Entry 7QHH (electron microscopy, 3.60 A resolution); this record covers chains A and B of the 6 polymer chains in the assembly.

Chain A:
Name: Isoform Flip of Glutamate receptor 1
Organism: Rattus norvegicus
UniProtKB: P19490 (GRIA1_RAT), isoform P19490-2; the construct has insertions or renumbered stretches relative to UniProt, so the offset changes along the chain: -25 to -7 = UniProt 1-19; 2-889 = UniProt 20-907
Sequence (915 residues; numbered -25 to 889; the number before each row is that of its first residue; numbers below 1 keep their minus sign (Met-25 is residue -25)):
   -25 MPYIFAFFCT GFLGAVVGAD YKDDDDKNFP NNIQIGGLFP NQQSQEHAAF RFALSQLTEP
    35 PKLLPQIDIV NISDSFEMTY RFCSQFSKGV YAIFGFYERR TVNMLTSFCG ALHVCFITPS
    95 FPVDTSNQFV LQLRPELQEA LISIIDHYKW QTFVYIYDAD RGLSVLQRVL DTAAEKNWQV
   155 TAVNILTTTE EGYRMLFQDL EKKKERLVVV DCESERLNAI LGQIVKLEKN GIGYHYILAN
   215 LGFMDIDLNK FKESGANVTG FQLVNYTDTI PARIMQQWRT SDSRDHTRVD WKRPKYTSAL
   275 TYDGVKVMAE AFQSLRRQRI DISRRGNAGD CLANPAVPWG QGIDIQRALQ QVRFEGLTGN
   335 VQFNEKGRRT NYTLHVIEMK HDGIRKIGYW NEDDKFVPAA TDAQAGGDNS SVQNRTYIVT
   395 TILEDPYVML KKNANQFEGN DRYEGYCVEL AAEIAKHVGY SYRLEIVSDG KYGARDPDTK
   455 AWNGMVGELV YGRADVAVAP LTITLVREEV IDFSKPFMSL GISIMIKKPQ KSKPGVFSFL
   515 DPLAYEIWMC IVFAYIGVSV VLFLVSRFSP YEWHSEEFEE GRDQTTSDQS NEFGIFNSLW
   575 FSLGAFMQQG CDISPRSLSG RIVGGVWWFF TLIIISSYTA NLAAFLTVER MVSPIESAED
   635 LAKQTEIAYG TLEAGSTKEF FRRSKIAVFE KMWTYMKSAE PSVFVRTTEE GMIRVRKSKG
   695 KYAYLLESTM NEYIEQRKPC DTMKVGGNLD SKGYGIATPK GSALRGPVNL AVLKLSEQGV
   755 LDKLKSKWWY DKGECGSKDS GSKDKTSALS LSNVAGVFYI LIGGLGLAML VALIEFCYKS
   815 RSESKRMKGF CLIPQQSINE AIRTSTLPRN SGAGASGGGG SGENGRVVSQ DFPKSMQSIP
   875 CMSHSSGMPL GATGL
Not modelled in the structure: -25 to 389, 546-564, 771-777, 816-889
Disulfide bonds: Cys714-Cys769
Construct notes: insertion (-6 to 1)
Ligand contacts:
  - glutamic acid (GLU): Tyr446, Pro474, Leu475, Thr476, Thr645, Leu646, Gly649, Ser650, Thr651, Lys652, Tyr698, Leu699, Leu700, Glu701, Met704
  - palmitoleic acid (PAM), molecule 1: Leu514, Asp515, Tyr519, Trp522, Ile525, Val526, Tyr529, Leu577, Phe580, Met581
  - palmitoleic acid (PAM), molecule 2: Leu785, Ser786, Ala789, Phe792, Tyr793, Ile796
Curated features (UniProtKB/Swiss-Prot):
  - motif: Ala886 to Leu889 (PDZ-binding)
  - binding site (L-glutamate): Pro474, Thr476, Arg481, Ser650, Thr651, Glu701
  - modified residue (Phosphoserine): Ser627, Ser692, Ser831, Ser845
  - lipidation (S-palmitoyl cysteine): Cys585, Cys811
  - glycosylation (N-linked (GlcNAc...) asparagine): Asn45, Asn231, Asn239, Asn345, Asn383, Asn388
Reported in the primary citation:
  - conformationally variable residues (domain motion): Ala737

Chain B:
Name: Isoform Flip of Glutamate receptor 2
Organism: Rattus norvegicus
UniProtKB: P19491 (GRIA2_RAT), isoform P19491-2; residues -20 to 839 here correspond to UniProt positions 1-860 (UniProt number = residue number + 21)
Sequence (860 residues; each row starts with the number of its first residue; numbers below 1 keep their minus sign (Met-20 is residue -20)):
   -20 MQKIMHISVL LSPVLWGLIF GVSSNSIQIG GLFPRGADQE YSAFRVGMVQ FSTSEFRLTP
    40 HIDNLEVANS FAVTNAFCSQ FSRGVYAIFG FYDKKSVNTI TSFCGTLHVS FITPSFPTDG
   100 THPFVIQMRP DLKGALLSLI EYYQWDKFAY LYDSDRGLST LQAVLDSAAE KKWQVTAINV
   160 GNINNDKKDE TYRSLFQDLE LKKERRVILD CERDKVNDIV DQVITIGKHV KGYHYIIANL
   220 GFTDGDLLKI QFGGANVSGF QIVDYDDSLV SKFIERWSTL EEKEYPGAHT ATIKYTSALT
   280 YDAVQVMTEA FRNLRKQRIE ISRRGNAGDC LANPAVPWGQ GVEIERALKQ VQVEGLSGNI
   340 KFDQNGKRIN YTINIMELKT NGPRKIGYWS EVDKMVVTLT ELPSGNDTSG LENKTVVVTT
   400 ILESPYVMMK KNHEMLEGNE RYEGYCVDLA AEIAKHCGFK YKLTIVGDGK YGARDADTKI
   460 WNGMVGELVY GKADIAIAPL TITLVREEVI DFSKPFMSLG ISIMIKKPQK SKPGVFSFLD
   520 PLAYEIWMCI VFAYIGVSVV LFLVSRFSPY EWHTEEFEDG RETQSSESTN EFGIFNSLWF
   580 SLGAFMRQGC DISPRSLSGR IVGGVWWFFT LIIISSYTAN LAAFLTVERM VSPIESAEDL
   640 SKQTEIAYGT LDSGSTKEFF RRSKIAVFDK MWTYMRSAEP SVFVRTTAEG VARVRKSKGK
   700 YAYLLESTMN EYIEQRKPCD TMKVGGNLDS KGYGIATPKG SSLGTPVNLA VLKLSEQGVL
   760 DKLKNKWWYD KGECGAKDSG SKEKTSALSL SNVAGVFYIL VGGLGLAMLV ALIEFCYKSR
   820 AEAKRMKVAK NPQNINPSSS
Not modelled in the structure: -20 to 392, 550-569, 778-780, 820-839
Disulfide bonds: Cys718-Cys773
Construct notes: variant Arg586 (Gln607 in P19491)
Ligand contacts:
  - 79N ((2S)-2,3-dihydroxypropyl (7Z)-hexadec-7-enoate): Leu518, Tyr523, Trp526, Met527, Ile529, Val530, Tyr533, Leu581, Phe584, Met585
  - glutamic acid (GLU): Tyr450, Gly451, Pro478, Leu479, Thr480, Leu650, Gly653, Ser654, Thr655
  - palmitoleic acid (PAM), molecule 1: Val514, Phe515, Leu518, Tyr523, Leu581, Met585, Ile798
  - palmitoleic acid (PAM), molecule 2: Phe515, Ile798, Gly802, Leu805
  - palmitoleic acid (PAM), molecule 3: Cys528, Phe531, Ala532
Curated features (UniProtKB/Swiss-Prot):
  - binding site (L-glutamate): Pro478, Thr480, Arg485, Ser654, Thr655, Glu705
  - site: Arg453 (Interaction with the cone snail toxin Con-ikot-ikot), Ile633 (Crucial to convey clamshell closure to channel opening), Arg660 (Interaction with the cone snail toxin Con-ikot-ikot), Lys752 (Interaction with the cone snail toxin Con-ikot-ikot)
  - modified residue (Phosphoserine): Ser662, Ser696, Ser839
  - lipidation (S-palmitoyl cysteine): Cys589, Cys815
  - glycosylation (N-linked (GlcNAc...) asparagine): Asn235, Asn349, Asn385, Asn392
Reported in the primary citation:
  - conformationally variable residues (domain motion): Ser741

Chain A / chain B interface:
Pairs across the interface - 87 pairs, chain A then chain B:
  Phe513(A) with Phe607(B), hydrophobic
  Glu566(A) with Arg594(B), salt bridge
  Phe570(A) with Arg599(B)
  Asn571(A) with Arg599(B), hydrogen bond
  Trp574(A) with Arg599(B); Gly603(B); Trp606(B), hydrophobic
  Leu577(A) with Gly603(B)
  Gly578(A) with Trp606(B)
  Phe580(A) with Leu610(B)
  Met581(A) with Trp606(B), hydrophobic; Phe607(B), hydrophobic; Leu610(B)
  Gln582(A) with Arg586(B)
  Gln583(A) with Ala583(B); Arg586(B); Gln587(B); Gly588(B); Trp606(B); Thr609(B), hydrogen bond; Leu610(B)
  Asp586(A) with Ser592(B), hydrogen bond; Arg594(B), salt bridge; Arg599(B), salt bridge
  Ile609(A) with Leu610(B), hydrophobic
  Tyr612(A) with Ile611(B)
  Thr613(A) with Ser614(B), hydrogen bond; Thr617(B)
  Leu616(A) with Ser615(B); Ala618(B), hydrophobic
  Ala617(A) with Ala618(B)
  Leu620(A) with Asn619(B); Ala622(B)
  Thr621(A) with Ala622(B); Val626(B)
  Arg624(A) with Ala622(B); Phe623(B); Val626(B), hydrogen bond (side chain-backbone); Arg628(B), hydrogen bond (backbone-side chain)
  Met625(A) with Val626(B), hydrophobic
  Lys659(A) with Asp760(B)
  Ile660(A) with Asp760(B)
  Ser725(A) with Ser497(B)
  Ser781(A) with Asn619(B); Phe623(B); Arg628(B), hydrogen bond
  Ala782(A) with Asp519(B); Pro520(B); Ala522(B); Asn619(B); Phe623(B)
  Leu783(A) with Pro520(B), hydrogen bond (backbone-backbone); Leu521(B), hydrophobic; Ala522(B), hydrogen bond (backbone-backbone); Ile525(B); Ser615(B); Asn619(B)
  Ser784(A) with Ile525(B)
  Leu785(A) with Ile525(B); Cys528(B), hydrophobic
  Val788(A) with Ile525(B), hydrophobic; Ile612(B), hydrophobic
  Val791(A) with Phe608(B), hydrophobic; Ile611(B), hydrophobic
  Phe792(A) with Cys528(B), hydrophobic; Phe608(B), hydrophobic
  Leu795(A) with Ala532(B), hydrophobic; Val536(B), hydrophobic; Trp605(B), hydrophobic; Phe608(B), hydrophobic
  Gly798(A) with Ile600(B); Val604(B)
  Leu799(A) with Val539(B), hydrophobic; Val601(B), hydrophobic
  Ala802(A) with Ser597(B); Ile600(B), hydrophobic; Val601(B), hydrophobic
  Val805(A) with Leu596(B), hydrophobic; Ser597(B); Ile600(B), hydrophobic
  Ala806(A) with Val543(B), hydrophobic; Ser547(B); Ser597(B)
  Glu809(A) with Ser547(B); Pro548(B); Ser595(B); Ser597(B), hydrogen bond
Other interface residues (no listed pair), chain A (47 interface residues in all): Val626, Ala661, Gly720, Gly721, Asp778, Ile794, Met803, Phe810
Other interface residues (no listed pair), chain B (60 interface residues in all): Glu524, Ile529, Gly535, Phe546, Tyr549, Pro593, Gly602, Ala621, Thr625, Glu627, Glu634, Gly725, Ser729, Gly757, Asn764
From the paper, about this interface:
  - specific contacts: Leu620(A)-Ala622(B), Thr621(A)-Ala622(B), Arg624(A)-Arg628(B), Met625(A)-Val626(B), Ser781(A)-Arg628(B)

In short:
47 residues of chain A face 60 of chain B across their interface, with 10 hydrogen bonds and 3 salt bridges.
Polar contacts include Glu566(A)-Arg594(B), Asp586(A)-Arg594(B) and Asp586(A)-Arg599(B). The authors report
contacts between Leu620(A) and Ala622(B), Thr621(A) and Ala622(B) and Arg624(A) and Arg628(B) among others.
The paper reports conformational variability at Ala737(A) and Ser741(B).
Chain A is Isoform Flip of Glutamate receptor 1 and chain B is Isoform Flip of Glutamate receptor 2, both from
Rattus norvegicus; the structure, Desensitized state of GluA1/2 AMPA receptor in complex with TARP-gamma 8
(TMD-LBD), was determined by electron microscopy (same publication as 7QHB).
